Entry 9MUU (X-ray diffraction, 2.15 A resolution); this record covers chain C.

== Chain C ==
Protein: Fluorescent thiol-disulfide redox biosensor
Source organism: Aequorea victoria
Notes: engineered mutation(s): Engineered, based on GFP, with numerous mutations relative to GFP
Sequence (252 residues; row label = number of the first residue in the row; numbers below 1 keep their minus sign (Met-13 is residue -13)):
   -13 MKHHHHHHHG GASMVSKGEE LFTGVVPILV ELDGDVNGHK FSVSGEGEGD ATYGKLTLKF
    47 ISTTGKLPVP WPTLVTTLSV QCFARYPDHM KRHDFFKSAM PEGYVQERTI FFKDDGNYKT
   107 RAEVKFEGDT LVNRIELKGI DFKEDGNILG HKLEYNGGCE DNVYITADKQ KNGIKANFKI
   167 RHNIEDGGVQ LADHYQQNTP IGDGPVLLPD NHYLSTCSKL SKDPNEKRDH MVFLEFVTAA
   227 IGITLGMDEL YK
Unresolved in the structure: -13 to 2, 226-227
Modified residues: Ser65 (chromophore; SWG)
Cystine bridges: Cys145-Cys203

== In short ==
Chain C is Fluorescent thiol-disulfide redox biosensor (Aequorea victoria); the structure, Oxidized state of a
turn-off thiol-disulfide redox biosensor with a fluorescence-lifetime readout, was determined by X-ray
diffraction (same publication as 9MUS, 9MUT and 9MUV).
